PDB entry 8PD0 | electron microscopy, 3.58 A resolution | chain A

# Chain A
Molecule: ERAD-associated E3 ubiquitin-protein ligase DOA10
From: Saccharomyces cerevisiae
Notes: EC 2.3.2.27
Reference sequence: P40318 (DOA10_YEAST); residue numbers follow UniProt; this construct covers 1-1319
Amino-acid sequence (1319 residues; each row starts with the number of its first residue):
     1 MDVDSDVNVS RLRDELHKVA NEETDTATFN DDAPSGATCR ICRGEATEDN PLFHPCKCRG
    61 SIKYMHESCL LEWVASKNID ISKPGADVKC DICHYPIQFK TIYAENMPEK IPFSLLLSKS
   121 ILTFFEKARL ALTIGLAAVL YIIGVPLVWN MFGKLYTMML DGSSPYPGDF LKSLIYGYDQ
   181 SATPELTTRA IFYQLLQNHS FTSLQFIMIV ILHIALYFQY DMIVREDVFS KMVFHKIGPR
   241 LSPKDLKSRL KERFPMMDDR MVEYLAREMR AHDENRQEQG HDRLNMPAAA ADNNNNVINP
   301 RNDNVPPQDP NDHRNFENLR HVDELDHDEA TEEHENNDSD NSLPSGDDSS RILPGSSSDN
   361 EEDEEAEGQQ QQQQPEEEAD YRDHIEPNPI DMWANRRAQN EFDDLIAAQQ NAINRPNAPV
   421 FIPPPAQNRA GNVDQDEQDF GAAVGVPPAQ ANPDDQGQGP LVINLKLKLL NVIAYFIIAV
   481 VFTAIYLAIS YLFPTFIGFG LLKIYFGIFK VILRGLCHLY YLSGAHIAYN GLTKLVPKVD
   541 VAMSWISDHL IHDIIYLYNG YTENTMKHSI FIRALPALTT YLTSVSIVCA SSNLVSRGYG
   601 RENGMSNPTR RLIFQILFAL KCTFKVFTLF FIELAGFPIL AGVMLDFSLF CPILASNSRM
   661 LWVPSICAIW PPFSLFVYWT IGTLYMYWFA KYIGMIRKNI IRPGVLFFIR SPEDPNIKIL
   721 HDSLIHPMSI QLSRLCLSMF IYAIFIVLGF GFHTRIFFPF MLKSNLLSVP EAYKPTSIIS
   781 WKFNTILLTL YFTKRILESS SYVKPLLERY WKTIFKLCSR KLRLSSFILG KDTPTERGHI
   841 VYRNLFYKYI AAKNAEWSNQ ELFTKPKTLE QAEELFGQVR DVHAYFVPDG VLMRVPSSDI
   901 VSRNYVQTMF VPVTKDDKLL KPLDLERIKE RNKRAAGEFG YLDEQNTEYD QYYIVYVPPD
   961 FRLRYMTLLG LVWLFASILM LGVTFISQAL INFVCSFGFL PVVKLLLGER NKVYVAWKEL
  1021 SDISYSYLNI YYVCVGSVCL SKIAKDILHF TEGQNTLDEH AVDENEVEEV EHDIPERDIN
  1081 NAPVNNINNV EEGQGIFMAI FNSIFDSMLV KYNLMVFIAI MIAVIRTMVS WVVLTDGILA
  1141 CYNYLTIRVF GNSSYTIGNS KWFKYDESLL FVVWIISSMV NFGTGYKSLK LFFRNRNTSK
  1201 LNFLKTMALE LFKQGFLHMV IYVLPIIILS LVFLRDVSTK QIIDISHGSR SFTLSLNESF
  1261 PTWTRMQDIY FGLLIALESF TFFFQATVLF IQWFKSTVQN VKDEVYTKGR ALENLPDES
Disordered / not traced: 1-111, 168, 241-467, 537-538, 859-864, 1011-1012, 1052-1091, 1107-1112, 1148-1153, 1197-1201, 1235-1246, 1260-1265, 1305-1319
UniProt features mapped onto this chain:
  - zinc finger: Asp31 to Lys100 (RING-CH-type)
  - binding site (Zn(2+)): Cys39, Cys42, Cys56, Cys58, His66, Cys69, Cys90, Cys93
  - modified residue: Met1 (N-acetylmethionine)
Residues lining bound ligands: 1,2-dipalmitoyl-sn-glycero-3-phosphate (PX6): Phe689, Ile693, Val705, Phe707, Phe708, Ile709, Ile741, Tyr742, Phe745, Phe827, Ile828, Phe961, Arg962, Tyr965, Leu968, Leu969, Val972
Reported in the primary citation:
  - binding site for 1,2-dioleoyl-sn-glycero-3-phosphocholine: Lys154, Lys625
  - binding site for 1,2-dipalmitoyl-sn-glycero-3-phosphate: Phe708

# Summary
Ligands of chain A: 1,2-dipalmitoyl-sn-glycero-3-phosphate. UniProt lists 8 Zn2+-binding residues. From the
paper: a binding site for 1,2-dioleoyl-sn-glycero-3-phosphocholine at Lys154 and Lys625; a binding site for
1,2-dipalmitoyl-sn-glycero-3-phosphate at Phe708.
Chain A is ERAD-associated E3 ubiquitin-protein ligase DOA10 (Saccharomyces cerevisiae); the structure,
cryo-EM structure of Doa10 in MSP1E3D1, was determined by electron microscopy (same publication as 8PDA).
